Entry 3S2H (X-ray diffraction, 3.30 A resolution); this record covers chains B and C of the 12 polymer chains in the assembly.

Chain B:
Name: DNA-directed RNA polymerase II subunit RPB2
Organism: Saccharomyces cerevisiae
Notes: EC 2.7.7.6
UniProtKB: P08518 (RPB2_YEAST); residue numbers follow UniProt; this construct covers 1-1224
Sequence (1224 residues; each row starts with the number of its first residue):
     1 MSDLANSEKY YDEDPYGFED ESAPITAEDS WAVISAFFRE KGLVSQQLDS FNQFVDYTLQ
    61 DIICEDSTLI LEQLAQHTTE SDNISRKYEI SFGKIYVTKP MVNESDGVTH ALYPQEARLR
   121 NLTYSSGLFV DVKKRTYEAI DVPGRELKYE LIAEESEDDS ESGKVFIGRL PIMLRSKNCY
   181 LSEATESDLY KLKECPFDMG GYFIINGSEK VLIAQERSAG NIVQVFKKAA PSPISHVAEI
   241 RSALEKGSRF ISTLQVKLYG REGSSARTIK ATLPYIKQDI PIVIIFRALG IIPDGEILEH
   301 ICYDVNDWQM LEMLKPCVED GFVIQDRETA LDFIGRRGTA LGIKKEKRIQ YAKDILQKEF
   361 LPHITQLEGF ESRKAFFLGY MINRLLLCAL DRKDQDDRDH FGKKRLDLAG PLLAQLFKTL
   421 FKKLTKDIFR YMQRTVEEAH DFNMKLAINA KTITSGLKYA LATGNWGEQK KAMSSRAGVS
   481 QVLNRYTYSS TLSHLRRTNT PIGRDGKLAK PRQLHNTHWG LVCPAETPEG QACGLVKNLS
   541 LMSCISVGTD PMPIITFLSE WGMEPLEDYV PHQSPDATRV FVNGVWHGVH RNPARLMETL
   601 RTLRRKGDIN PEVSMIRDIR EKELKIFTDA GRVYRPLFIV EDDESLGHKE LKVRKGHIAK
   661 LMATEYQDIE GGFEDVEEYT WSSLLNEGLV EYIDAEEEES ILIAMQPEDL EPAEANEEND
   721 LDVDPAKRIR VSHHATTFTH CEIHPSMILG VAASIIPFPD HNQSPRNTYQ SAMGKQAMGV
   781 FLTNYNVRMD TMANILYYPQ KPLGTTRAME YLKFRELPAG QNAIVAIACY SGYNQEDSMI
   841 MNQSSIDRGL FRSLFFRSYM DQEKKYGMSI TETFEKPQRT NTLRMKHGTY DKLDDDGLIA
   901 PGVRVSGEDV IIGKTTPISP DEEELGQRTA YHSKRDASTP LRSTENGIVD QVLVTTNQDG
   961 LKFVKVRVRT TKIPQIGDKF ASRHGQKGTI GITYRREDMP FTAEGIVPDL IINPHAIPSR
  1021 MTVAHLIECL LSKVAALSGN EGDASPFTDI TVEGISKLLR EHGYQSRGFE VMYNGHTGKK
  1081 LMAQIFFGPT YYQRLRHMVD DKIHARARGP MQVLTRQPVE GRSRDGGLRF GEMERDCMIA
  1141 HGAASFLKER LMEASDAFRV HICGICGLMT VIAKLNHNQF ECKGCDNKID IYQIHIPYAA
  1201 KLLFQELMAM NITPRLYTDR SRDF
Disordered / not traced: 1-19, 71-88, 142-163, 336-344, 438-445, 503-508, 669-677, 716-721, 920-932
Bound ions: Zn2+: Cys1163, Cys1166, Cys1182, Cys1185

Chain C:
Name: DNA-directed RNA polymerase II subunit RPB3
Organism: Saccharomyces cerevisiae
UniProtKB: P16370 (RPB3_YEAST); numbering as in UniProt (aligned over 1-318)
Sequence (318 residues; numbered 1 to 318; the number before each row is that of its first residue):
     1 MSEEGPQVKI REASKDNVDF ILSNVDLAMA NSLRRVMIAE IPTLAIDSVE VETNTTVLAD
    61 EFIAHRLGLI PLQSMDIEQL EYSRDCFCED HCDKCSVVLT LQAFGESEST TNVYSKDLVI
   121 VSNLMGRNIG HPIIQDKEGN GVLICKLRKG QELKLTCVAK KGIAKEHAKW GPAAAIEFEY
   181 DPWNKLKHTD YWYEQDSAKE WPQSKNCEYE DPPNEGDPFD YKAQADTFYM NVESVGSIPV
   241 DQVVVRGIDT LQKKVASILL ALTQMDQDKV NFASGDNNTA SNMLGSNEDV MMTGAEQDPY
   301 SNASQMGNTG SGGYDNAW
Disordered / not traced: 1-2, 269-318
Bound ions: Zn2+: Cys86, Cys88, Cys92, Cys95
UniProt features mapped onto this chain:
  - binding site (Zn(2+)): Cys86, Cys88, Cys92, Cys95
  - modified residue: Ser2 (N-acetylserine)
  - natural variant: Ala30 (A30D: In mutant RPB3-1)
  - mutagenesis: Lys9 (K9E: Transcript termination readthrough)

Interface between chain B and chain C:
Contacting residue pairs - 80 pairs, chain B then chain C:
  Asn786(B) - Val57(C)  hydrogen bond (side chain-backbone)
  Tyr797(B) - Glu61(C)
  Tyr797(B) - Phe62(C)
  Tyr798(B) - Phe62(C)  hydrophobic
  Tyr798(B) - His65(C)
  Tyr798(B) - Arg66(C)  hydrogen bond
  Ser844(B) - Ala168(C)
  Asp847(B) - His65(C)
  Asp847(B) - His167(C)  hydrogen bond (backbone-side chain)
  Asp847(B) - Ala168(C)  hydrogen bond (side chain-backbone)
  Arg848(B) - His65(C)
  Gly849(B) - His65(C)
  Arg852(B) - His65(C)  hydrogen bond
  Leu854(B) - Ala59(C)  hydrophobic
  Ile948(B) - Glu61(C)
  Arg969(B) - Ala59(C)
  Arg969(B) - Asp60(C)  salt bridge
  Arg969(B) - Glu61(C)  salt bridge
  Thr971(B) - Glu61(C)  hydrogen bond
  Arg995(B) - Lys165(C)
  Arg996(B) - Arg34(C)
  Arg996(B) - Ile38(C)
  Arg996(B) - Ala173(C)
  Arg996(B) - Ala174(C)  hydrogen bond (side chain-backbone)
  Glu997(B) - Arg34(C)  hydrogen bond (backbone-side chain)
  Glu997(B) - Arg35(C)
  Glu997(B) - Ile38(C)
  Glu997(B) - Ala39(C)
  Asp998(B) - Arg35(C)  salt bridge
  Phe1001(B) - Arg34(C)
  Phe1001(B) - Phe178(C)  hydrophobic
  Ala1003(B) - Glu177(C)
  Ala1003(B) - Phe178(C)
  Ala1003(B) - Glu179(C)
  Glu1004(B) - Ala175(C)
  Glu1004(B) - Glu177(C)
  Gly1005(B) - Ala175(C)
  Gly1005(B) - Ile176(C)
  Arg1060(B) - Lys199(C)  hydrogen bond (side chain-backbone)
  Arg1060(B) - Glu200(C)
  Arg1060(B) - Pro202(C)
  Gly1063(B) - Pro202(C)
  Gln1065(B) - Glu200(C)
  Gln1065(B) - Trp201(C)
  Gln1065(B) - Pro202(C)
  Arg1067(B) - Glu194(C)  salt bridge
  Phe1069(B) - Trp201(C)  hydrophobic
  Val1071(B) - Tyr191(C)  hydrophobic
  Val1071(B) - Trp201(C)  hydrophobic
  Tyr1073(B) - Phe178(C)
  Tyr1073(B) - Glu179(C)
  Tyr1073(B) - Tyr180(C)  hydrophobic
  Gly1075(B) - Asn31(C)
  Gly1075(B) - Arg34(C)  hydrogen bond (backbone-side chain)
  Gly1075(B) - Arg35(C)  hydrogen bond (backbone-side chain)
  His1076(B) - Asn31(C)  hydrogen bond (backbone-side chain)
  His1076(B) - Arg35(C)
  Thr1077(B) - Leu27(C)
  Thr1077(B) - Asn31(C)  hydrogen bond (backbone-side chain)
  Gly1078(B) - Leu27(C)
  Gly1078(B) - Asn31(C)
  Gly1078(B) - Phe178(C)
  Gly1078(B) - Tyr180(C)
  Lys1079(B) - Leu27(C)
  Lys1079(B) - Tyr180(C)
  Lys1079(B) - His188(C)
  Lys1080(B) - Tyr180(C)  hydrogen bond (backbone-side chain)
  Lys1080(B) - Asp181(C)  hydrogen bond (side chain-backbone)
  Lys1080(B) - His188(C)
  Lys1080(B) - Thr189(C)
  Leu1081(B) - Thr189(C)  hydrogen bond (backbone-side chain)
  Met1082(B) - Lys187(C)
  Met1082(B) - His188(C)
  Met1082(B) - Thr189(C)  hydrogen bond (backbone-side chain)
  Met1082(B) - Asp190(C)  hydrogen bond (backbone-backbone)
  Gln1084(B) - Thr189(C)  hydrogen bond
  Gln1084(B) - Asp190(C)  hydrogen bond (side chain-backbone)
  Gln1084(B) - Tyr191(C)
  Gln1084(B) - Trp192(C)  hydrogen bond (side chain-backbone)
  Gln1084(B) - Trp201(C)
Also at the interface, not in a pair above, chain B (42 interface residues in all): Tyr785, Met999, Thr1002, Tyr1064, Glu1070, Ala1083
Also at the interface, not in a pair above, chain C (39 interface residues in all): Leu69, Glu166, Asn184

Summary:
Chain B and chain C form an interface of 42 and 39 residues respectively, with 21 hydrogen bonds and 4 salt
bridges. Polar pairs include Arg969(B)-Asp60(C), Arg969(B)-Glu61(C) and Asp998(B)-Arg35(C). Curated annotation
(UniProt) lists 4 Zn2+-binding residues and one mutagenesis site on chain C.
Here chain B is DNA-directed RNA polymerase II subunit RPB2 and chain C is DNA-directed RNA polymerase II
subunit RPB3, both from Saccharomyces cerevisiae. Entry 3S2H (RNA Polymerase II Initiation Complex with a 6-nt
RNA containing a 2[prime]-iodo ATP) was determined by X-ray diffraction, deposited together with 3RZD, 3RZO,
3S14, 3S15, 3S16, 3S17 and 5 further entries.
